Entry 5C0W (X-ray diffraction, 4.60 A resolution (low resolution: residue-level contacts below are approximate; hydrogen-bond / salt-bridge calls are withheld)); this record covers chains A and B of the 14 polymer chains in the assembly.

# Chain A
Protein: Exosome complex component RRP45
Organism: Saccharomyces cerevisiae (strain ATCC 204508 / S288c)
Notes: fragment: Exosome complex component RRP45
UniProt: Q05636 (RRP45_YEAST); numbering as in UniProt (aligned over 1-305)
Chain sequence (305 residues; numbered 1 to 305; the number before each row is that of its first residue):
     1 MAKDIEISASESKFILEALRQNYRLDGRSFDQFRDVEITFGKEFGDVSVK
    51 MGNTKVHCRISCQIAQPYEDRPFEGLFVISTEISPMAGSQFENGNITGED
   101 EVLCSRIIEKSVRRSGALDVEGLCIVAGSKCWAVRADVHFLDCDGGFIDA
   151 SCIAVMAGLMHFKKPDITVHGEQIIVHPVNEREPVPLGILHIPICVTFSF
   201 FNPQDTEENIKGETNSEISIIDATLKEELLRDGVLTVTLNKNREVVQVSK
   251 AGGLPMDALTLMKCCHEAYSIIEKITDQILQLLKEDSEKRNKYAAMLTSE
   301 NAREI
Unresolved in the structure: 1-2, 301-305

# Chain B
Protein: Exosome complex component SKI6
Organism: Saccharomyces cerevisiae (strain ATCC 204508 / S288c)
Notes: fragment: Exosome complex component RRP41
UniProt: P46948 (RRP41_YEAST); numbering as in UniProt (aligned over 1-246)
Chain sequence (248 residues; each row starts with the number of its first residue; numbers below 1 keep their minus sign (Gly-1 is residue -1)):
    -1 GHMSRLEIYSPEGLRLDGRRWNELRRFESSINTHPHAADGSSYMEQGNNK
    49 IITLVKGPKEPRLKSQMDTSKALLNVSVNITKFSKFERSKSSHKNERRVL
    99 EIQTSLVRMFEKNVMLNIYPRTVIDIEIHVLEQDGGIMGSLINGITLALI
   149 DAGISMFDYISGISVGLYDTTPLLDTNSLEENAMSTVTLGVVGKSEKLSL
   199 LLVEDKIPLDRLENVLAIGIAGAHRVRDLMDEELRKHAQKRVSNASAR
Unresolved in the structure: -1 to 0, 245-246
Differences from the reference sequence: expression tag (-1 to 0)
Curated features (UniProtKB/Swiss-Prot):
  - mutagenesis: Lys62 to Ser63 (Impairs RNA-binding (at the proposed ring entry site)), Arg95 to Arg96 (Impairs RNA-binding (at the proposed ring exit site))

# Interface between chain A and chain B
Residue-residue contacts - 50 pairs, chain A then chain B:
  Glu99(A) - Thr102(B)
  Glu99(A) - Arg106(B)
  Asp100(A) - Arg106(B)
  Val102(A) - Leu98(B)
  Val102(A) - Glu99(B)
  Val102(A) - Thr102(B)
  Leu103(A) - Thr102(B)
  Leu103(A) - Arg106(B)
  Ser105(A) - Arg95(B)
  Arg106(A) - Glu99(B)
  Arg106(A) - Glu202(B)
  Glu109(A) - Arg95(B)
  Arg114(A) - Glu202(B)
  Arg114(A) - Asp203(B)
  Ser115(A) - Lys204(B)
  His191(A) - Lys204(B)
  Asp232(A) - Lys110(B)
  Arg243(A) - Leu207(B)
  Glu244(A) - Ile205(B)
  Glu244(A) - Leu207(B)
  Val245(A) - Ile205(B)
  Val245(A) - Leu207(B)
  Val246(A) - Asp203(B)
  Gln247(A) - Val201(B)
  Val248(A) - Leu199(B)
  Val248(A) - Leu200(B)
  Val248(A) - Val201(B)
  Ser249(A) - Leu199(B)
  Lys250(A) - Leu196(B)
  Lys250(A) - Ser197(B)
  Lys250(A) - Leu198(B)
  Lys250(A) - Leu199(B)
  Ala251(A) - Ser103(B)
  Ala251(A) - Arg106(B)
  Ala251(A) - Met107(B)
  Ala251(A) - Ser197(B)
  Gly252(A) - Arg106(B)
  Gly252(A) - Met107(B)
  Gly252(A) - Lys110(B)
  Gly252(A) - Ser197(B)
  Gly253(A) - Arg106(B)
  Gly253(A) - Lys110(B)
  Leu254(A) - Lys110(B)
  Pro255(A) - Lys195(B)
  Met256(A) - Lys195(B)
  Met256(A) - Leu196(B)
  Asp257(A) - Glu194(B)
  Asp257(A) - Lys195(B)
  Ala258(A) - Glu194(B)
  Leu261(A) - Leu196(B)
Also at the interface, not in a pair above, chain A (33 interface residues in all): Ile96, Thr97, Gly116, Gly233, Met262
Also at the interface, not in a pair above, chain B (27 interface residues in all): Arg96, Val105, Glu109, Leu210, Glu211, Leu214

# Summary
The interface between chain A and chain B involves 33 residues on one side and 27 on the other. UniProt lists
4 mutagenesis sites on chain B.
Chain A is Exosome complex component RRP45 and chain B is Exosome complex component SKI6, both from
Saccharomyces cerevisiae (strain ATCC 204508 / S288c); the structure, Structure of a 12-subunit nuclear
exosome complex bound to single-stranded RNA substrates, was determined by X-ray diffraction (same publication
as 5C0X and 5C0Y).
